Entry 8RKV (electron microscopy, 3.11 A resolution); this record covers chains 6 and T of the 10 polymer chains in the assembly.

[Chain 6]
Molecule: Non-target strand - RE
Sequence (79 nucleotides; each row starts with the number of its first residue):
     1 ATAAGGATTTTACTGATGACAATAATTTGTCACAACGACATATAATTAGT
    51 CACTGTACACGTAGAGACGTAGCAATGCT
Disordered / not traced: 1-31

[Chain T]
Molecule: TnsB
Organism: Scytonema hofmannii
Reference sequence: A0A979HMQ2 (A0A979HMQ2_9CYAN); numbering as in UniProt (aligned over 2-584)
Amino-acid sequence (584 residues; row label = number of the first residue in the row):
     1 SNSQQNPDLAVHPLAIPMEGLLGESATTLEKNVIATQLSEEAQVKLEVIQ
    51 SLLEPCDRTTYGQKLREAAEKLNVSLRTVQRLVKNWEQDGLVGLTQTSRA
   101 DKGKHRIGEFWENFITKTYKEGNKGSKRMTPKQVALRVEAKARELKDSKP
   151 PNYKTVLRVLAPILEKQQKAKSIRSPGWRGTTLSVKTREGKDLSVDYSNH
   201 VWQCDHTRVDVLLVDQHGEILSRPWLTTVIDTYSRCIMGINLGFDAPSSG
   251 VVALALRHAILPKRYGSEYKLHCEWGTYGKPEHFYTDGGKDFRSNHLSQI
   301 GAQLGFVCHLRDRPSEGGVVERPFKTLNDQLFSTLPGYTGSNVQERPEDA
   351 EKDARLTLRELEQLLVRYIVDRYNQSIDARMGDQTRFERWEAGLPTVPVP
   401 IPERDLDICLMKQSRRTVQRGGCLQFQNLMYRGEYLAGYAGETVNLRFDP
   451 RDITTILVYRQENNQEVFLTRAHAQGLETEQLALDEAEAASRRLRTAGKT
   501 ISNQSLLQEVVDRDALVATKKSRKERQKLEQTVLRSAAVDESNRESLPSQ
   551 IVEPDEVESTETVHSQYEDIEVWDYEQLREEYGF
Disordered / not traced: 1-195, 288-293, 312-322, 340-352, 523-584
Sequence notes: expression tag (1)

[How chain 6 and chain T interact]
Contacting residue pairs - 11 pairs, chain 6 then chain T:
  DC51(6) with Arg495(T), salt bridge to the phosphate
  DA52(6) with Asn428(T), hydrogen bond to the phosphate; Ser491(T), phosphate contact
  DC53(6) with Arg416(T), salt bridge to the phosphate; Gln425(T), hydrogen bond to the phosphate; Phe426(T), phosphate contact; Gln427(T), hydrogen bond to the phosphate; Asn428(T), hydrogen bond to the phosphate
  DT54(6) with Arg416(T), phosphate contact; Thr417(T), hydrogen bond to the phosphate; Gln425(T), base contact
Interface residues without a listed pair, chain 6 (5 interface residues in all): DG55
Interface residues without a listed pair, chain T (9 interface residues in all): Arg415

[Summary]
5 residues of chain 6 face 9 of chain T across their interface, with 5 hydrogen bonds and 2 salt bridges.
Polar pairs include DA52(6)-Asn428(T), DC53(6)-Gln425(T) and DC53(6)-Gln427(T).
Chain 6 is Non-target strand - RE and chain T is TnsB (Scytonema hofmannii); the structure, Conformational
Landscape of the Type V-K CRISPR-associated TransposonIntegration Assembly CAST V-K TnsB domain
local-refinement map, was determined by electron microscopy, deposited together with 8RDU, 8RKT, 8RKU, 8AXA
and 8AXB.
